Entry 6MJP (X-ray diffraction, 2.85 A resolution); this record covers chains B and F of the 5 polymer chains in the assembly.

Chain B:
Molecule: ABC transporter ATP-binding protein
Organism: Vibrio cholerae
Notes: EC 3.6.3.-
Reference sequence: O30650 (O30650_VIBCL); numbering as in UniProt (aligned over 1-241)
Sequence (241 residues; numbered 1 to 241; the number before each row is that of its first residue):
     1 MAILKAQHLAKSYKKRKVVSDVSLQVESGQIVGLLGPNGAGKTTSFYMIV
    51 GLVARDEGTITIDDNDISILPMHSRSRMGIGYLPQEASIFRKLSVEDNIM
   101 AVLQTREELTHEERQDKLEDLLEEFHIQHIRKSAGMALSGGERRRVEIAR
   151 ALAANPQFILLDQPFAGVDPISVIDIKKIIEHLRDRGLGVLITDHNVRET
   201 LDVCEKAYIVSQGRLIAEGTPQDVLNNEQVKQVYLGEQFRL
Not modelled in the structure: 1
Differences from the reference sequence: engineered mutation Gln163 (Glu in O30650)
Ion coordination: Ca2+: Asn196 (shared with 1 residue of chain A)
What the authors report for this chain:
  - mutagenesis - E163Q: abolished catalytic activity (citing earlier work)

Chain F:
Molecule: FIG000988: Predicted permease
Organism: Vibrio cholerae
Reference sequence: A0A0F0BAF3 (A0A0F0BAF3_VIBCL); residue numbers follow UniProt; this construct covers 1-366
Sequence (366 residues; each row starts with the number of its first residue):
     1 MIIVRYLIRETIKSQFAIFFVLFLVFLSQKFIRVLADASDGEIPTSMILS
    51 IVGLNMPAMGLLMLPLSLYIGILLTFGRLYAESEITVMNATGIGNKFLIR
   101 AALYLALITASVAAFNALWLAPWSQDKEAHLMEQFAAENSVDLLQKGHFQ
   151 RSPDGSSVVFIDNIENRKLYNVFVAQLAPRDSILPSVMFSHSGDVKELSD
   201 GRQIITLYDGTRYEGVPTRVDYMITNFDSYDGLIGQREVKSAERDWEALP
   251 TLSLLNNADRRAQAELQWRISLVVCIPLLTMLVVPLSAVNPRQGRFAKMG
   301 PAILIYLTYFLALSATKSAIEDGSLPVIIGLWPINAALLLAALMVNTLDS
   351 IPVRRFKDRWKQRKVA
Not modelled in the structure: 38-46, 137-141, 198-199, 237-242, 364-366
Ligand contacts:
  - 6-cyclohexylhexyl beta-D-glucopyranoside (JU7): Glu10, Ile18, Leu74, Arg78, Glu82, Arg295, Phe296
  - cyclohexyl-hexyl-beta-D-maltoside (MA4): Glu82, Arg295, Phe296
What the authors report for this chain:
  - conformationally variable residues (loop rearrangement): Pro179 to Ile183

Interface between chain B and chain F:
Pairs across the interface (37; chain B residue first):
  Leu52(B) - Thr86(F)
  Arg55(B) - Asp358(F)  salt bridge
  Arg55(B) - Lys361(F)
  Asp56(B) - Lys361(F)  salt bridge
  Asp56(B) - Gln362(F)
  Ile69(B) - Arg354(F)
  Ile69(B) - Asp358(F)
  Pro71(B) - Arg354(F)
  Met72(B) - Thr86(F)
  Met72(B) - Asn89(F)
  Met72(B) - Ala90(F)  hydrophobic
  His73(B) - Asn89(F)
  His73(B) - Gly92(F)
  His73(B) - Ile93(F)
  His73(B) - Gly94(F)
  Ser76(B) - Asn89(F)
  Ser76(B) - Ala90(F)  hydrogen bond (side chain-backbone)
  Ser76(B) - Thr91(F)
  Ser76(B) - Gly92(F)
  Tyr82(B) - Ala90(F)  hydrophobic
  Ser88(B) - Val87(F)
  Phe90(B) - Met88(F)  hydrophobic
  Lys92(B) - Tyr6(F)
  Lys92(B) - Glu10(F)
  Lys92(B) - Arg78(F)
  Leu93(B) - Tyr6(F)  hydrophobic
  Asp97(B) - Ile2(F)
  Met100(B) - Ile2(F)  hydrophobic
  Ala101(B) - Ile2(F)  hydrophobic
  Val102(B) - Thr91(F)
  Gln104(B) - Met1(F)
  Gln104(B) - Ile2(F)  hydrogen bond (side chain-backbone)
  Thr105(B) - Gly92(F)
  Thr105(B) - Ile93(F)
  Thr105(B) - Phe97(F)
  Arg150(B) - Val87(F)
  Ala154(B) - Thr91(F)
Interface residues without a listed pair, chain B (27 interface residues in all): Ala54, Glu57, Ile80, Gly81, Pro84, Arg91
Interface residues without a listed pair, chain F (23 interface residues in all): Ile3, Arg9, Glu84, Arg355

Overview:
27 residues of chain B and 23 residues of chain F are in contact; the contacts include 2 hydrogen bonds and 2
salt bridges. Among the polar pairs are Arg55(B)-Asp358(F), Asp56(B)-Lys361(F) and Ser76(B)-Ala90(F). Ligands
of chain F: 6-cyclohexylhexyl beta-D-glucopyranoside and cyclohexyl-hexyl-beta-D-maltoside. From the paper:
E163Q of chain B abolishes catalytic activity; conformational variability at Pro179(F).
Chain B is ABC transporter ATP-binding protein and chain F is FIG000988: Predicted permease, both from Vibrio
cholerae; the structure, LptB(E163Q)FGC from Vibrio cholerae, was determined by X-ray diffraction, deposited
together with 6MIT.
